1M19 - chains C and D of the 10 polymer chains in the assembly; structure by X-ray diffraction, 2.30 A resolution.

Chain C:
Name: Histone H2A type 1
Source organism: Xenopus laevis
UniProt: P06897 (H2A1_XENLA); residues 801-929 here correspond to UniProt positions 2-130 (UniProt number = residue number - 799)
Sequence (129 residues; numbered 801 to 929; the number before each row is that of its first residue):
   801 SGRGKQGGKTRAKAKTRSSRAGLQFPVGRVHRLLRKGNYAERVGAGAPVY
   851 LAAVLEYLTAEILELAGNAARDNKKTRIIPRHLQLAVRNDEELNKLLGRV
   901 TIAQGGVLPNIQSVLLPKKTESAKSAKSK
Unresolved in the structure: 801-813, 921-929
Sequence notes: conflict Arg899 (Gly100 in P06897)
UniProt features mapped onto this chain:
  - modified residue: Ser801 (N-acetylserine), Lys805 (N6-(2-hydroxyisobutyryl)lysine), Lys809 (N6-(2-hydroxyisobutyryl)lysine), Lys836 (N6-(2-hydroxyisobutyryl)lysine), Lys874 (N6-(2-hydroxyisobutyryl)lysine), Lys875 (N6-(2-hydroxyisobutyryl)lysine), Lys895 (N6-(2-hydroxyisobutyryl)lysine), Gln904 (N5-methylglutamine), Lys918 (N6-(2-hydroxyisobutyryl)lysine)
  - cross-link (Glycyl lysine isopeptide (Lys-Gly)): Lys813 (interchain with G-Cter in ubiquitin), Lys815 (interchain with G-Cter in ubiquitin), Lys919 (interchain with G-Cter in ubiquitin)

Chain D:
Name: Histone H2B
Source organism: Xenopus laevis
UniProt: A0A8J0U496 (A0A8J0U496_XENLA); residues 1198-1322 here correspond to UniProt positions 2-126 (UniProt number = residue number - 1196)
Sequence (125 residues; numbered 1198 to 1322; the number before each row is that of its first residue):
  1198 PEPAKSAPAPKKGSKKAVTKTQKKDGKKRRKTRKESYAIYVYKVLKQVHP
  1248 DTGISSKAMSIMNSFVNDVFERIAGEASRLAHYNKRSTITSREIQTAVRL
  1298 LLPGELAKHAVSEGTKAVTKYTSAK
Unresolved in the structure: 1198-1228

How chain C and chain D interact:
Contacting residue pairs - 115 pairs, chain C then chain D:
  Arg817(C) with Tyr1318(D), hydrogen bond
  Arg820(C) with Lys1317(D); Tyr1318(D); Ala1321(D); Lys1322(D)
  Ala821(C) with Ala1314(D); Lys1317(D)
  Gly822(C) with Lys1317(D)
  Gln824(C) with Tyr1237(D); Lys1240(D); Gln1244(D)
  Phe825(C) with Tyr1237(D), hydrophobic; Val1241(D), hydrophobic
  Pro826(C) with Tyr1237(D), hydrophobic
  Arg829(C) with Glu1232(D), salt bridge; Ser1233(D), hydrogen bond (side chain-backbone); Tyr1237(D)
  Val830(C) with Phe1267(D), hydrophobic
  Arg832(C) with Glu1232(D), salt bridge
  Leu833(C) with Tyr1234(D); Phe1267(D), hydrophobic
  Leu834(C) with Phe1267(D), hydrophobic
  Tyr839(C) with Phe1267(D); Ala1271(D), hydrophobic; Ser1275(D), hydrogen bond (backbone-side chain); Ile1286(D), hydrophobic
  Ala840(C) with Ser1284(D); Ile1286(D), hydrophobic
  Glu841(C) with Ser1284(D), hydrogen bond (backbone-backbone)
  Arg842(C) with Ser1284(D), hydrogen bond (backbone-backbone); Thr1285(D), hydrogen bond; Ile1286(D), hydrogen bond (backbone-backbone)
  Val843(C) with Ile1286(D)
  Gly844(C) with Thr1285(D); Ile1286(D), hydrogen bond (backbone-backbone)
  Gly846(C) with Ser1288(D); Val1315(D)
  Ala847(C) with Ile1286(D); Thr1287(D); Ser1288(D); Ile1291(D)
  Val849(C) with Ala1314(D); Val1315(D); Tyr1318(D), hydrophobic
  Tyr850(C) with Ser1288(D); Ile1291(D), hydrophobic; Gln1292(D), hydrogen bond; Val1308(D); Gly1311(D); Thr1312(D); Val1315(D), hydrophobic
  Leu851(C) with Phe1267(D), hydrophobic; Ile1270(D), hydrophobic
  Ala853(C) with Glu1310(D); Gly1311(D); Ala1314(D), hydrophobic
  Val854(C) with Ile1270(D), hydrophobic; Val1295(D), hydrophobic; Ala1307(D)
  Leu855(C) with Val1263(D); Val1266(D), hydrophobic; Phe1267(D)
  Glu856(C) with Val1241(D)
  Tyr857(C) with Leu1303(D); His1306(D), hydrogen bond; Ala1307(D); Glu1310(D)
  Leu858(C) with Phe1262(D), hydrophobic; Val1266(D), hydrophobic; Leu1299(D), hydrophobic
  Thr859(C) with Met1259(D); Val1263(D)
  Ala860(C) with Val1241(D), hydrophobic
  Glu861(C) with Leu1303(D)
  Ile862(C) with Phe1262(D), hydrophobic
  Leu863(C) with Val1238(D); Leu1242(D); His1246(D)
  Glu864(C) with Val1245(D); His1246(D), salt bridge
  Gly867(C) with His1246(D)
  Asn868(C) with His1246(D)
  Thr876(C) with Asp1248(D); Thr1249(D); Gly1250(D), hydrogen bond (backbone-backbone)
  Arg877(C) with Gly1250(D); Ile1251(D); Ser1252(D)
  Ile878(C) with Leu1242(D), hydrophobic; Thr1249(D); Gly1250(D), hydrogen bond (backbone-backbone); Ile1251(D); Ser1252(D), hydrogen bond (backbone-backbone); Ala1255(D)
  Ile879(C) with Ser1252(D); Ala1255(D)
  Pro880(C) with Ser1252(D); Lys1254(D); Ala1255(D)
  Leu883(C) with Ala1255(D); Ile1258(D), hydrophobic; Met1259(D), hydrophobic
  Glu892(C) with Pro1300(D); Gly1301(D); Glu1302(D), hydrogen bond (side chain-backbone); Leu1303(D), hydrogen bond (side chain-backbone)
  Leu893(C) with Leu1303(D), hydrophobic
  Leu896(C) with Arg1269(D), hydrogen bond (backbone-side chain); Leu1299(D), hydrophobic
  Leu897(C) with Phe1262(D), hydrophobic; Arg1269(D)
  Val900(C) with Asp1265(D); Arg1269(D)
  Ala903(C) with Ile1258(D)
  Gln904(C) with Lys1254(D)
Other interface residues (no listed pair), chain C (55 interface residues in all): Ser819, Leu823, Ala845, Lys895, Ile902
Other interface residues (no listed pair), chain D (57 interface residues in all): Gly1272, His1279, Leu1298

Summary:
Chain C and chain D form an interface of 55 and 57 residues respectively; the contacts include 16 hydrogen
bonds and 3 salt bridges. Among the polar pairs are Arg829(C)-Glu1232(D), Arg832(C)-Glu1232(D) and
Glu864(C)-His1246(D).
Chain C is Histone H2A type 1 and chain D is Histone H2B, both from Xenopus laevis; the structure, Ligand
binding alters the structure and dynamics of nucleosomal DNA, was determined by X-ray diffraction together
with 1M18 and 1M1A from the same study.
